PDB entry 9ITU | electron microscopy, 3.18 A resolution | chains I and J of the 26 polymer chains in the assembly

# Chain I (and J)
Molecule: ATP synthase subunit c
From: Chloroflexus aurantiacus J-10-fl
Notes: chain J of this document is another copy of the same molecule, construct and numbering; everything in this record applies to it too
UniProtKB: A9WGS9 (ATPL_CHLAA); residue numbers follow UniProt; this construct covers 1-76
Amino-acid sequence (76 residues; each row starts with the number of its first residue):
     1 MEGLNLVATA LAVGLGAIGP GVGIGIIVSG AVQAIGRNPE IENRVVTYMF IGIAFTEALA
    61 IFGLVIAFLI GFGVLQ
Disordered / not traced: 1, 73-76
Curated features (UniProtKB/Swiss-Prot):
  - site: E57 (Reversibly protonated during proton transport)

# How chain I and chain J interact
Pairs across the interface (60):
  L4(I) with E2(J); G3(J); L4(J); V7(J)
  N5(I) with L6(J)
  A8(I) with L6(J); V7(J), hydrophobic; A10(J)
  L11(I) with L11(J), hydrophobic
  A12(I) with A10(J), hydrophobic
  L15(I) with G14(J); L15(J), hydrophobic; A17(J); I18(J)
  G16(I) with A17(J)
  I18(I) with I18(J), hydrophobic
  G19(I) with A17(J); I18(J); G21(J)
  G23(I) with G21(J); G25(J)
  I26(I) with G25(J); I26(J), hydrophobic; S29(J)
  I27(I) with G25(J); V28(J), hydrophobic
  G30(I) with S29(J); V32(J); Q33(J), hydrogen bond (backbone-side chain)
  A31(I) with V32(J)
  Q33(I) with Q33(J)
  A34(I) with V32(J), hydrophobic; Q33(J)
  R37(I) with V32(J); Q33(J), hydrogen bond; G36(J); R37(J)
  N38(I) with G36(J), hydrogen bond (side chain-backbone)
  E40(I) with P39(J)
  I41(I) with V32(J); I35(J), hydrophobic; G36(J)
  R44(I) with E42(J), salt bridge
  V45(I) with V32(J), hydrophobic
  Y48(I) with V28(J); I35(J), hydrophobic; E42(J), hydrogen bond; V46(J)
  F55(I) with I24(J), hydrophobic; E57(J)
  T56(I) with I24(J)
  L59(I) with G16(J); A17(J); P20(J), hydrophobic; A60(J), hydrophobic
  F62(I) with L64(J), hydrophobic
  I66(I) with V13(J), hydrophobic; A67(J), hydrophobic
  I70(I) with L6(J), hydrophobic; T9(J)
Also at the interface, not in a pair above, chain I (34 interface residues in all): P20, V22, I51, G52, L69
Also at the interface, not in a pair above, chain J (38 interface residues in all): V22, N43, F50, I53, F68

# In short
34 residues of chain I and 38 residues of chain J are in contact; the contacts include 4 hydrogen bonds and 1
salt bridge. Among the polar pairs are R44(I)-E42(J), G30(I)-Q33(J) and R37(I)-Q33(J).
Chain I and chain J are both ATP synthase subunit c (Chloroflexus aurantiacus J-10-fl); the structure,
Chloroflexus aurantiacus ADP-bound ATP synthase, state 3, was determined by electron microscopy together with
9ITJ, 9ITK, 9ITL, 9ITM, 9ITN, 9ITO and 11 further entries from the same study.
